Entry 4U3F (X-ray diffraction, 3.23 A resolution); this record covers chains C and P of the 20 polymer chains in the assembly.

# Chain C (and P)
Protein: Cytochrome b
Source organism: Gallus gallus
Notes: chain P of this document is another copy of the same molecule, construct and numbering; everything in this record applies to it too
UniProtKB: P18946 (CYB_CHICK); residues 2-380 here = UniProt positions 2-380
Chain sequence (380 residues; numbered 1 to 380; the number before each row is that of its first residue):
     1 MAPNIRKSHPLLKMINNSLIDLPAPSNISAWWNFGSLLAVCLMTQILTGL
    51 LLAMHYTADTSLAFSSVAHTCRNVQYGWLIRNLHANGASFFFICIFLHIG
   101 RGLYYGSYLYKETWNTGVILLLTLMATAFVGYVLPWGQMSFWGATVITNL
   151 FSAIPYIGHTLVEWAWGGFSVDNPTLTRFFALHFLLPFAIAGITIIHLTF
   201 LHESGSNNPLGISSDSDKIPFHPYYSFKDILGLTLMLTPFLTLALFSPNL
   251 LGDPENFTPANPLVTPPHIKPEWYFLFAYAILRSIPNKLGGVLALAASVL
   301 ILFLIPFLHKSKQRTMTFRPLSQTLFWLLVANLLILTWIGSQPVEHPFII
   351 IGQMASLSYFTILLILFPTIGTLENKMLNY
Modified positions: Met1 (N-formylmethionine; FME)
Sequence notes: expression tag (1)
Metal / ion sites: heme Fe site 1: His84, His183; heme Fe site 2: His98, His197
Ligand contacts:
  - heme (HEM), molecule 1: Trp32, Phe34, Gly35, Ser36, Leu38, Ala39, Phe91, Ile95, His98, Ile99, Arg101, Ser107, Tyr108, Tyr110, Thr113, Trp114, Gly117, Val118, Leu120, Leu121, Ile190, Thr194, His197, Leu198, Leu201, Ser206, Asn207, Leu302
  - heme (HEM), molecule 2: Leu42, Gln45, Ile46, Gly49, Leu50, Leu52, Ala53, Tyr56, Val67, Arg81, His84, Ala85, Ala88, Phe91, Leu124, Thr127, Ala128, Gly131, Tyr132, Leu134, Pro135, Phe180, His183, Phe184, Pro187, Ile190, Glu272, Tyr274
  - ubiquinone-10 (U10): Ser18, Leu19, Leu22, Ala24, Ile28, Trp32, Ser36, Ala39, Leu198, Leu201, His202, Ser206, Phe221, Tyr225, Asp229
  - Y52 (methyl (2E)-3-methoxy-2-(2-{[(5-methoxy-1,3-benzothiazol-2-yl)sulfanyl]methyl}phenyl)prop-2-enoate): Leu122, Met125, Ala126, Ala128, Phe129, Tyr132, Val133, Met139, Ser140, Gly143, Ala144, Ile147, Ile269, Lys270, Pro271, Glu272, Tyr274, Phe275, Ala278, Tyr279, Leu295
UniProt features mapped onto this chain:
  - binding site (heme b): His84, His98, His183, His197
  - binding site (a ubiquinone): His202
From the paper describing this entry:
  - binding site for Y52: Met125, Phe129, Tyr132, Gly143, Ile147, Pro271, Glu272, Phe275, Tyr279, Leu295

# Interface between chain C and chain P
Residue-residue contacts - 32 pairs, chain C then chain P:
  His9(C) with Phe200(P)
  Pro10(C) with Phe200(P), hydrophobic; Glu203(P)
  Leu11(C) with Ile196(P), hydrophobic; Phe200(P), hydrophobic
  Leu50(C) with Leu185(P), hydrophobic
  Ala53(C) with Thr177(P)
  Met54(C) with Thr177(P), hydrogen bond (backbone-side chain); Arg178(P); Ala181(P), hydrophobic
  Tyr56(C) with Thr177(P)
  Thr57(C) with Ala58(P)
  Ala58(C) with Thr57(P)
  Asp59(C) with Leu62(P)
  Leu62(C) with Asp59(P)
  Thr177(C) with Ala53(P); Met54(P), hydrogen bond (side chain-backbone); Tyr56(P)
  Arg178(C) with Met54(P)
  Phe180(C) with Phe180(P), hydrophobic
  Ala181(C) with Met54(P), hydrophobic; Phe184(P)
  Phe184(C) with Ala181(P); Phe184(P), hydrophobic
  Leu185(C) with Leu50(P), hydrophobic; Phe188(P), hydrophobic
  Phe188(C) with Leu185(P), hydrophobic
  Ile196(C) with Leu11(P), hydrophobic
  Phe200(C) with His9(P); Pro10(P), hydrophobic; Leu11(P), hydrophobic
  Glu203(C) with Pro10(P)
Also at the interface, not in a pair above, chain C (23 interface residues in all): His55, Pro174
Also at the interface, not in a pair above, chain P (22 interface residues in all): His55

# Overview
The interface between chain C and chain P involves 23 residues on one side and 22 on the other; the contacts
include 2 hydrogen bonds. Its one hydrogen-bonded contact is Met54(C)-Thr177(P). Ligands of chain C: heme,
compound Y52 and ubiquinone-10. From the paper: a binding site for Y52 at Met125(C), Phe129(C) and Tyr132(C)
among others.
Chain C and chain P are both Cytochrome b (Gallus gallus); the structure, Cytochrome bc1 complex from chicken
with designed inhibitor bound, was determined by X-ray diffraction.
